PDB entry 8IPR | electron microscopy, 3.00 A resolution | chains A and C

Chain A:
Name: Component linked with the assembly of cytochrome' ABC transporter ATP-binding protein CydC
Organism: Mycolicibacterium smegmatis
UniProt: A0A8B4R833 (A0A8B4R833_MYCSM); residues 4-507 here correspond to UniProt positions 2-505 (UniProt number = residue number - 2)
Chain sequence (504 residues; numbered 4 to 507; the number before each row is that of its first residue):
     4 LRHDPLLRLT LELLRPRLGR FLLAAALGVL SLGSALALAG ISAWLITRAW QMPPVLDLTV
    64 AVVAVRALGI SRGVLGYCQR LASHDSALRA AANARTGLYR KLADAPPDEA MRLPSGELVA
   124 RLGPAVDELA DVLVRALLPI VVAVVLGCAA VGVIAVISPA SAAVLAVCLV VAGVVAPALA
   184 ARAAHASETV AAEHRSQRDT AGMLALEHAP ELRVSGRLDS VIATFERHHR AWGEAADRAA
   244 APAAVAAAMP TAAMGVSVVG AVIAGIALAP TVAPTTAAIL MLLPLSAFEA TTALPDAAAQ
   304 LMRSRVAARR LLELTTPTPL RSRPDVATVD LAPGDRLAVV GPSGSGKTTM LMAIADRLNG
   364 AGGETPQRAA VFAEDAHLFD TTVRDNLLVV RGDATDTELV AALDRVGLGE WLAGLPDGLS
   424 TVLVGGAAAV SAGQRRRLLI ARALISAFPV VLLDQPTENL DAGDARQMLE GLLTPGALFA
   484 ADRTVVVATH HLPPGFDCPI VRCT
Differences from the reference sequence: engineered mutation Gln458 (Glu456 in A0A8B4R833)
Metal / ion sites: Mg2+: Thr351 (together with ATP)
Residues lining bound ligands:
  - ATP (adenosine-5'-triphosphate), molecule 1: Asp111, Arg324, Ser325, Arg326, Pro327, Pro345, Ser346, Gly347, Ser348, Gly349, Lys350, Thr351, Thr352, Gln458, His493
  - ATP, molecule 2: Trp414, Ala431, Ala432, Val433, Ser434, Ala435, Gly436, Gln437, Asn462
From the paper describing this entry:
  - binding site for ATP: Arg324, Arg326

Chain C:
Name: Transmembrane ATP-binding protein ABC transporter cydD
Organism: Mycolicibacterium smegmatis
Notes: EC 3.6.3.25
UniProt: A0A8B4R4Z5 (A0A8B4R4Z5_MYCSM); residues 2-509 here = UniProt positions 2-509
Chain sequence (515 residues; each row starts with the number of its first residue; numbers below 1 keep their minus sign (Ser-5 is residue -5)):
    -5 SYFQSNVVIA GCTIASAVVL AHIVAGIITN PATALGGETD WAPGLVALAV LWSVRVVAQW
    55 FQGRLSQRGA TAVIGELSRQ VLSSVTTSSP RRLAADRDSA AAVVTRGLDG LRPYFTGYLP
   115 AVVLAGILTP AALVVMAAYD WQAAAIVVIA LPLIPIFMVL IGLLTAERSA AALTAMTTLQ
   175 GRMLDLIAGI PTLRAVGRAG GSVQRIAELS ASHRRSTMAT LRISFLSALV LELLATLGVA
   235 LVAVSVGLRL VFGDMTLAAG LTALLLAPEV FWPLRRVGAA FHAAQDGKTA AEQALRLCAE
   295 PHPPTGHEVV PAGAPVIEVP ALKAVMEPGR VTVLTGPNGV GKSTLLQAIL GLQESPCGPI
   355 LVAGVEVGAL DRSAWWGRLA WMPHRPVLVP GTVRENLELL GPVPGLDEVC RSVGFDEVLG
   415 ELPDGSETPL GRGGVGLSLG QRQRLGLVRA LGAPADVLLL DQPTAHLDGA LEDRVLAAIV
   475 ARARAGATVV MVGHRAPVLA AADHVVTMES SLVAP
Differences from the reference sequence: expression tag (-5 to 1); engineered mutation Gln456 (Glu in A0A8B4R4Z5)
Metal / ion sites: Mg2+: Ser337 (together with ATP)
Residues lining bound ligands:
  - ATP (adenosine-5'-triphosphate), molecule 1: Arg85, Pro331, Asn332, Gly333, Val334, Gly335, Lys336, Ser337, Thr338, His378, His488, Pro509
  - ATP, molecule 2: Glu415, Gly430, Leu431, Ser432, Leu433, Gly434, Gln435, His460
From the paper describing this entry:
  - binding site for ATP: Arg85
  - conformationally variable residues: His276

Interface between chain A and chain C:
Residue-residue contacts - 163 pairs, chain A then chain C:
  Val58(A) - Val245(C)  hydrophobic
  Val58(A) - Phe246(C)  hydrophobic
  Leu61(A) - Gly241(C)
  Leu61(A) - Leu242(C)
  Val65(A) - Val238(C)  hydrophobic
  Arg69(A) - Leu227(C)
  Arg69(A) - Thr230(C)
  Arg69(A) - Ala234(C)
  Ile73(A) - Leu227(C)  hydrophobic
  Gly76(A) - Leu223(C)
  Tyr80(A) - Phe219(C)  hydrophobic
  Tyr80(A) - Leu220(C)
  Arg83(A) - Phe219(C)
  Arg83(A) - Ala222(C)
  Leu84(A) - Met212(C)
  Leu84(A) - Arg216(C)
  Leu84(A) - Phe219(C)  hydrophobic
  His87(A) - Leu215(C)
  His87(A) - Phe219(C)
  Asp88(A) - Met212(C)
  Leu91(A) - Arg208(C)
  Leu91(A) - Thr211(C)
  Leu91(A) - Met212(C)  hydrophobic
  Leu91(A) - Leu215(C)  hydrophobic
  Arg92(A) - Arg208(C)
  Ala95(A) - Ser204(C)
  Arg98(A) - Met177(C)
  Thr99(A) - Val197(C)
  Tyr102(A) - Leu180(C)
  Tyr102(A) - Ile181(C)  hydrophobic
  Tyr102(A) - Ser196(C)
  Tyr102(A) - Val197(C)  hydrophobic
  Arg103(A) - Val197(C)
  Ala106(A) - Arg188(C)  hydrogen bond (backbone-side chain)
  Asp107(A) - Arg188(C)
  Ala108(A) - Arg188(C)
  Pro110(A) - Pro185(C)  hydrophobic
  Pro110(A) - Arg188(C)
  Asp111(A) - Val429(C)
  Met114(A) - Ile181(C)
  Met114(A) - Ala182(C)
  Met114(A) - Pro185(C)
  Met114(A) - Gly425(C)
  Met114(A) - Arg426(C)  hydrogen bond (backbone-backbone)
  Arg115(A) - Pro384(C)
  Leu116(A) - Arg426(C)  hydrogen bond (backbone-side chain)
  Pro117(A) - Pro384(C)  hydrophobic
  Pro117(A) - Arg426(C)
  Ser118(A) - Arg426(C)
  Leu121(A) - Ile181(C)  hydrophobic
  Val122(A) - Gln174(C)
  Val122(A) - Leu178(C)  hydrophobic
  Leu125(A) - Ile181(C)  hydrophobic
  Gly126(A) - Arg100(C)
  Pro127(A) - Arg100(C)
  Asp130(A) - Arg100(C)  salt bridge
  Arg198(A) - Thr99(C)
  Arg198(A) - Asp103(C)  salt bridge
  Arg201(A) - Thr99(C)  hydrogen bond (side chain-backbone)
  Arg201(A) - Asp103(C)  salt bridge
  Asp202(A) - Thr99(C)
  Gly205(A) - Leu76(C)
  Met206(A) - Ala95(C)  hydrophobic
  Met206(A) - Leu178(C)  hydrophobic
  Leu207(A) - Val383(C)  hydrophobic
  Ala208(A) - Thr80(C)
  Leu209(A) - Leu76(C)  hydrophobic
  Leu209(A) - Thr80(C)
  Leu209(A) - Leu87(C)
  Leu209(A) - Arg91(C)  hydrogen bond (backbone-side chain)
  Leu209(A) - Ala95(C)  hydrophobic
  Glu210(A) - Arg91(C)
  His211(A) - Val381(C)
  Ala212(A) - Thr80(C)
  Ala212(A) - Leu87(C)  hydrophobic
  Pro213(A) - Leu346(C)  hydrophobic
  Glu214(A) - Val381(C)
  Arg216(A) - Thr80(C)
  Arg216(A) - Thr81(C)
  Arg216(A) - Leu346(C)
  Arg216(A) - Arg366(C)
  Arg216(A) - Trp370(C)
  Val217(A) - Trp370(C)
  Val217(A) - Trp375(C)  hydrophobic
  Ser218(A) - Leu394(C)
  Arg220(A) - Leu393(C)  hydrogen bond (side chain-backbone)
  Arg220(A) - Gly395(C)
  Leu221(A) - Thr80(C)
  Ile225(A) - Arg73(C)
  Ile225(A) - Ser77(C)
  Phe228(A) - Ser72(C)
  Phe228(A) - Leu76(C)  hydrophobic
  Phe228(A) - Val98(C)  hydrophobic
  Glu229(A) - Arg73(C)
  His232(A) - Thr65(C)  hydrogen bond (side chain-backbone)
  His232(A) - Ile68(C)
  His232(A) - Gly69(C)  hydrogen bond (side chain-backbone)
  Gly236(A) - Thr65(C)
  Asp240(A) - Gln61(C)
  Asp240(A) - Arg62(C)
  Ala243(A) - Arg58(C)
  Ala244(A) - Trp54(C)  hydrophobic
  Thr254(A) - Trp46(C)
  Ala255(A) - Trp46(C)  hydrophobic
  Ile266(A) - Trp35(C)
  Arg324(A) - Leu416(C)
  Arg324(A) - Pro417(C)
  Arg324(A) - Gly430(C)  hydrogen bond (side chain-backbone)
  Pro345(A) - Asp462(C)
  Ser346(A) - Ser432(C)
  Ser346(A) - Gly434(C)
  Ser346(A) - Arg438(C)  hydrogen bond
  Ser346(A) - His460(C)
  Ser346(A) - Asp462(C)
  Ser346(A) - Leu465(C)
  Gln370(A) - Ala189(C)
  Gln370(A) - Val190(C)
  Gln370(A) - Gly191(C)
  Ala373(A) - Ala189(C)
  Val374(A) - Ala189(C)
  Glu377(A) - Arg379(C)  salt bridge
  Glu377(A) - Leu433(C)
  Glu377(A) - His460(C)  salt bridge
  Asp378(A) - Arg379(C)
  Asp378(A) - Arg436(C)  salt bridge
  Ala379(A) - Thr186(C)
  His380(A) - Asp179(C)  salt bridge
  His380(A) - Ala182(C)
  His380(A) - Gly183(C)
  His380(A) - Thr186(C)  hydrogen bond (backbone-side chain)
  Phe382(A) - Asp179(C)
  Asp383(A) - Asp179(C)  hydrogen bond (backbone-side chain)
  Leu391(A) - Arg192(C)  hydrogen bond (backbone-side chain)
  Val392(A) - Val190(C)
  Val392(A) - Arg192(C)  hydrogen bond (backbone-side chain)
  Val393(A) - Arg192(C)
  Gly395(A) - Arg192(C)
  Val427(A) - Ala88(C)
  Val427(A) - Ala89(C)  hydrophobic
  Ala435(A) - His378(C)
  Gly436(A) - Asn332(C)
  Gln437(A) - Asn332(C)
  Gln437(A) - Gly333(C)
  Gln437(A) - Pro509(C)
  Arg438(A) - Arg379(C)
  Arg440(A) - Asn332(C)  hydrogen bond
  Phe451(A) - Val190(C)
  Gln458(A) - His460(C)
  Glu461(A) - Ala459(C)
  Glu461(A) - His460(C)  hydrogen bond (side chain-backbone)
  Asn462(A) - Asn332(C)  hydrogen bond (backbone-side chain)
  Asn462(A) - His378(C)
  Asn462(A) - Gln456(C)
  Leu463(A) - Asn332(C)
  Leu463(A) - His488(C)  hydrogen bond (backbone-side chain)
  Asp464(A) - Pro331(C)
  Asp464(A) - Asn332(C)  hydrogen bond
  Ala465(A) - His488(C)
  Ala468(A) - Arg489(C)
  His493(A) - His460(C)
  His493(A) - Asp462(C)
  His494(A) - Glu466(C)
  His494(A) - Arg489(C)
Other interface residues (no listed pair), chain A (111 interface residues in all): Pro57, Gly72, Val77, Leu105, Ala113, Leu215, Trp235, Ala247, Ala251, Leu323, Gly344, Phe375, Asp388, Ser434, Arg445, Thr460
Other interface residues (no listed pair), chain C (115 interface residues in all): Val79, Ser82, Pro84, Ile184, Leu187, Ala193, Arg199, Ile200, Ala201, Glu226, Leu231, Gly330, Leu344, Pro377, Glu392, Glu415, Pro423, Leu424, Leu431, Gln435, Leu461

Summary:
The interface between chain A and chain C involves 111 residues on one side and 115 on the other; the contacts
include 19 hydrogen bonds and 7 salt bridges. Polar pairs include Asp130(A)-Arg100(C), Arg198(A)-Asp103(C) and
Arg201(A)-Asp103(C). From the paper: a binding site for ATP at Arg324(A), Arg326(A) and Arg85(C);
conformational variability at His276(C).
Chain A is Component linked with the assembly of cytochrome' ABC transporter ATP-binding protein CydC and
chain C is Transmembrane ATP-binding protein ABC transporter cydD, both from Mycolicibacterium smegmatis; the
structure, Cryo-EM structure of heme transporter CydDC from Mycobacterium smegmatis in the outward facing ATP
bound state, was determined by electron microscopy (same publication as 8IPQ, 8IPS and 8IPT).
